8YJ5 - chains C and A; structure by X-ray diffraction, 3.66 A resolution.

# Chain C
Molecule: VHH43
Source organism: Vicugna pacos
Chain sequence (134 residues; row label = number of the first residue in the row):
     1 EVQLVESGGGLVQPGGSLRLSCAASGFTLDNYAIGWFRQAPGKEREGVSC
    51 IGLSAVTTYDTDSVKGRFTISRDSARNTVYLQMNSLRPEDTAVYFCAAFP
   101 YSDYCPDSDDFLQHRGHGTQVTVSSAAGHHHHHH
Disordered / not traced: 1, 129-134
Cystine bridges: C22-C96, C50-C105

# Chain A
Molecule: Iron ABC transporter substrate-binding lipoprotein MtsA
Source organism: Streptococcus pyogenes
UniProtKB: P0A4G4 (MTSA_STRP1); residues 16-294 here correspond to UniProt positions 32-310 (UniProt number = residue number + 16)
Chain sequence (279 residues; numbered 16 to 294; the number before each row is that of its first residue):
    16 DKLKVVATNSIIADMTKAIAGDKIDLHSIVPIGQDPHEYEPLPEDVEKTS
    66 NADVIFYNGINLEDGGQAWFTKLVKNAQKTKNKDYFAVSDGIDVIYLEGA
   116 SEKGKEDPHAWLNLENGIIYSKNIAKQLIAKDPKNKETYEKNLKAYVAKL
   166 EKLDKEAKSKFDAIAENKKLIVTSEGCFKYFSKAYGVPSAYIWEINTEEE
   216 GTPDQISSLIEKLKVIKPSALFVESSVDRRPMETVSKDSGIPIYSEIFTD
   266 SIAKKGKPGDSYYAMMKWNLDKISEGLAK
Disordered / not traced: 16
Curated features (UniProtKB/Swiss-Prot):
  - binding site (Fe(2+)): H52, H124, E190, D265

# How chain C and chain A interact
Residue-residue contacts - 31 pairs, chain C then chain A:
  N31(C) - K282(A)  hydrogen bond
  N31(C) - D286(A)
  L53(C) - Y278(A)  hydrophobic
  L53(C) - A279(A)  hydrophobic
  L53(C) - K282(A)
  S54(C) - K164(A)  hydrogen bond (backbone-side chain)
  S54(C) - Y278(A)
  V56(C) - K164(A)
  F99(C) - G271(A)
  P100(C) - K272(A)
  P100(C) - P273(A)
  Y101(C) - K272(A)
  Y101(C) - P273(A)
  Y101(C) - G274(A)  hydrogen bond (backbone-backbone)
  Y101(C) - A279(A)
  Y101(C) - K282(A)
  Y101(C) - W283(A)  hydrophobic
  Y101(C) - D286(A)  hydrogen bond
  S102(C) - G271(A)  hydrogen bond (side chain-backbone)
  S102(C) - K272(A)
  S102(C) - D275(A)  hydrogen bond
  D103(C) - D275(A)  hydrogen bond (backbone-side chain)
  D103(C) - S276(A)  hydrogen bond
  Y104(C) - D29(A)  hydrogen bond
  Y104(C) - K270(A)
  Y104(C) - G271(A)  hydrogen bond (backbone-backbone)
  Y104(C) - D275(A)  hydrogen bond (backbone-side chain)
  Y104(C) - S276(A)
  C105(C) - K270(A)
  P106(C) - G271(A)
  D107(C) - K270(A)  salt bridge
Interface residues without a listed pair, chain C (14 interface residues in all): A55
Interface residues without a listed pair, chain A (15 interface residues in all): K287

# Summary
Chain C and chain A form an interface of 14 and 15 residues respectively; the contacts include 11 hydrogen
bonds and 1 salt bridge. Polar contacts include D107(C)-K270(A), N31(C)-K282(A) and S54(C)-K164(A). Curated
annotation (UniProt) lists 4 Fe2+-binding residues on chain A.
Here chain C is VHH43 (Vicugna pacos) and chain A is Iron ABC transporter substrate-binding lipoprotein MtsA
(Streptococcus pyogenes). Entry 8YJ5 (Characerization of a novel format scFvXVHH single-chain Biparatopic
antibody against a metal binding protein, MtsA) was determined by X-ray diffraction together with 8YJ6, 8YJ7
and 8YJ8 from the same study.
